Entry 6UE8 (electron microscopy, 3.00 A resolution); this record covers chains D and G of the 10 polymer chains in the assembly.

# Chain D
Name: Immunoglobulin J chain
Source organism: Homo sapiens
Reference sequence: P01591 (IGJ_HUMAN); residues 1-137 here correspond to UniProt positions 23-159 (UniProt number = residue number + 22)
Chain sequence (137 residues; numbered 1 to 137; the number before each row is that of its first residue):
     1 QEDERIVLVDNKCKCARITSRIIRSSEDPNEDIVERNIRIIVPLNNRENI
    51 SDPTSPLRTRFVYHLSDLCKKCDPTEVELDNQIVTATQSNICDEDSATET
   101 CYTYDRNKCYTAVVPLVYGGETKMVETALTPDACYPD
Unresolved in the structure: 1-3, 95-96
Disulfides: Cys-13/Cys-101, Cys-72/Cys-92, Cys-109/Cys-134
Glycans and other covalent adducts: N-acetylglucosamine (NAG) linked to Asn-49
UniProt features mapped onto this chain:
  - modified residue: Gln-1 (Pyrrolidone carboxylic acid)
  - glycosylation: Asn-49 (N-linked (GlcNAc...) (complex) asparagine)

# Chain G
Name: Immunoglobulin heavy constant alpha 2
Source organism: Homo sapiens
Reference sequence: P01877 (IGHA2_HUMAN); residues 242-472 here correspond to UniProt positions 110-340 (UniProt number = residue number - 132)
Chain sequence (245 residues; each row starts with the number of its first residue):
   228 DYKDDDDKLVPRGSCHPRLSLHRPALEDLLLGSEANLTCTLTGLRDASGA
   278 TFTWTPSSGKSAVQGPPERDLCGCYSVSSVLPGCAQPWNHGETFTCTAAH
   328 PELKTPLTANITKSGNTFRPEVHLLPPPSEELALNELVTLTCLARGFSPK
   378 DVLVRWLQGSQELPREKYLTWASRQEPSQGTTTYAVTSILRVAAEDWKKG
   428 ETFSCMVGHEALPLAFTQKTIDRLAGKPTHINVSVVMAEADGTCY
Unresolved in the structure: 228-241
Disulfides: Cys-266/Cys-323, Cys-369/Cys-432
Glycans and other covalent adducts: N-acetylglucosamine (NAG) linked to Asn-337
Construct notes: expression tag (228-241); conflict Leu-451 (Met319 in P01877)
UniProt features mapped onto this chain:
  - glycosylation (N-linked (GlcNAc...) asparagine): Asn-263, Asn-337 (complex)

# How chain D and chain G interact
Pairs across the interface (8):
  Arg-17(D) / Tyr-472(G)  hydrogen bond (side chain-backbone)
  Arg-39(D) / Thr-470(G)
  Arg-39(D) / Cys-471(G)
  Ile-41(D) / Thr-470(G)
  His-64(D) / Ala-360(G)
  Asn-90(D) / Glu-357(G)  hydrogen bond
  Ile-91(D) / Glu-357(G)
  Arg-106(D) / Tyr-472(G)
Other interface residues (no listed pair), chain D (9 interface residues in all): Ser-66, Ser-89
Other interface residues (no listed pair), chain G (6 interface residues in all): Ser-356

# Overview
Chain D and chain G form an interface of 9 and 6 residues respectively, with 2 hydrogen bonds. Polar contacts
include Arg-17(D)/Tyr-472(G) and Asn-90(D)/Glu-357(G). Covalently linked N-acetylglucosamine: at Asn-49(D).
N-acetylglucosamine is covalently linked to Asn-337(G).
Chain D is Immunoglobulin J chain and chain G is Immunoglobulin heavy constant alpha 2, both from Homo
sapiens; the structure, Structure of tetrameric sIgA complex (Class 1), was determined by electron microscopy,
deposited together with 6UE7, 6UE9 and 6UEA.
